Entry 8GA3 (electron microscopy, 3.10 A resolution); this record covers chains A and B.

Chain A (and B):
Molecule: H(+)/Cl(-) exchange transporter ClcA
Source organism: Escherichia coli
Notes: chain B of this document is another copy of the same molecule, construct and numbering; everything in this record applies to it too
Reference sequence: J7Q633 (J7Q633_ECOLX); numbering as in UniProt (aligned over 1-461)
Amino-acid sequence (461 residues; numbered 1 to 461; the number before each row is that of its first residue):
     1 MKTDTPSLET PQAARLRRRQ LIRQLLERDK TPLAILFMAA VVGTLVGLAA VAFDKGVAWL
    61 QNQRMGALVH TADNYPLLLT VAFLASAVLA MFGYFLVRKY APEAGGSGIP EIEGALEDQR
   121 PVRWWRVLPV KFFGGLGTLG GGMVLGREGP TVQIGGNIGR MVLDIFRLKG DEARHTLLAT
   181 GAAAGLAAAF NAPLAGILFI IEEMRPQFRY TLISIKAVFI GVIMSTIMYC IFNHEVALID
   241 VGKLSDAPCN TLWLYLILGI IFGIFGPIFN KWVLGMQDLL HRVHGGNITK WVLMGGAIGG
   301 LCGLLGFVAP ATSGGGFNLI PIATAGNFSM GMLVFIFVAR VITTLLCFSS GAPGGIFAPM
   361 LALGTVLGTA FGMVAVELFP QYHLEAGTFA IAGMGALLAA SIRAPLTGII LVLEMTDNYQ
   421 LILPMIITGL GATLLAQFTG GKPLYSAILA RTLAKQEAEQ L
Not modelled in the structure: 1-18
Differences from the reference sequence: engineered mutation Ala85 (Cys in J7Q633), Cys230 (Arg in J7Q633), Cys249 (Leu in J7Q633)
What the authors report for this chain:
  - conformationally variable residues (loop rearrangement): Ile201 to Ser214
  - mutagenesis - C85A/R230C/L249C, R230C/L249C: decreased catalytic activity
  - mutagenesis - Q24C, I201W: unchanged catalytic activity

How chain A and chain B interact:
Pairs across the interface (60; chain A residue first):
  Leu36(A) - Leu434(B)  hydrophobic
  Pro193(A) - Leu423(B)  hydrophobic
  Pro193(A) - Ile426(B)  hydrophobic
  Leu194(A) - Leu406(B)  hydrophobic
  Leu194(A) - Ile410(B)  hydrophobic
  Leu194(A) - Ile422(B)  hydrophobic
  Leu198(A) - Leu198(B)  hydrophobic
  Leu198(A) - Leu406(B)  hydrophobic
  Ile201(A) - Ile201(B)  hydrophobic
  Ile201(A) - Leu406(B)  hydrophobic
  Arg205(A) - Ile201(B)
  Arg205(A) - Tyr210(B)
  Tyr210(A) - Arg205(B)
  Leu212(A) - Gln437(B)
  Lys216(A) - Leu430(B)
  Lys216(A) - Thr433(B)
  Lys216(A) - Leu434(B)
  Lys216(A) - Gln437(B)  hydrogen bond
  Phe219(A) - Leu406(B)  hydrophobic
  Phe219(A) - Ile426(B)  hydrophobic
  Phe219(A) - Leu430(B)
  Ile220(A) - Leu430(B)  hydrophobic
  Ile223(A) - Ile426(B)  hydrophobic
  Ile223(A) - Ile427(B)  hydrophobic
  Ile223(A) - Leu430(B)  hydrophobic
  Thr226(A) - Leu423(B)
  Ile227(A) - Leu252(B)  hydrophobic
  Cys230(A) - Cys249(B)  disulfide
  Ile231(A) - Cys249(B)
  Cys249(A) - Cys230(B)  disulfide
  Leu252(A) - Ile227(B)  hydrophobic
  Arg403(A) - Leu212(B)
  Arg403(A) - Lys216(B)
  Leu406(A) - Leu194(B)  hydrophobic
  Leu406(A) - Ile197(B)  hydrophobic
  Leu406(A) - Ile201(B)  hydrophobic
  Leu406(A) - Phe219(B)  hydrophobic
  Ile410(A) - Leu194(B)  hydrophobic
  Glu414(A) - Ile422(B)
  Tyr419(A) - Tyr419(B)  hydrophobic
  Ile422(A) - Leu194(B)  hydrophobic
  Ile422(A) - Glu414(B)
  Ile422(A) - Tyr419(B)
  Leu423(A) - Thr226(B)
  Ile426(A) - Pro193(B)  hydrophobic
  Ile426(A) - Leu194(B)  hydrophobic
  Ile426(A) - Phe219(B)  hydrophobic
  Ile426(A) - Ile223(B)
  Ile427(A) - Ile223(B)  hydrophobic
  Ile427(A) - Ile227(B)  hydrophobic
  Leu430(A) - Lys216(B)
  Leu430(A) - Phe219(B)  hydrophobic
  Leu430(A) - Ile220(B)  hydrophobic
  Leu430(A) - Ile223(B)  hydrophobic
  Thr433(A) - Lys216(B)
  Leu434(A) - Leu36(B)  hydrophobic
  Gln437(A) - Ile213(B)
  Gln437(A) - Lys216(B)
  Phe438(A) - Leu25(B)  hydrophobic
  Phe438(A) - Arg28(B)
Other interface residues (no listed pair), chain A (38 interface residues in all): Leu25, Ile197, Glu202, Ile213, Pro405, Ile409
Other interface residues (no listed pair), chain B (37 interface residues in all): Ile22, Glu202, Pro405, Phe438
Inter-chain disulfides: Cys230(A)-Cys249(B), Cys249(A)-Cys230(B)

In short:
38 residues of chain A and 37 residues of chain B are in contact; the contacts include 2 disulfide bonds and 1
hydrogen bond. The hydrogen-bonded pair is Lys216(A)-Gln437(B). From the paper: C85A/R230C/L249C and
R230C/L249C of chain A reduce catalytic activity; conformational variability at Ile201(A); 4 substitutions
were tested in all.
Both chains are H(+)/Cl(-) exchange transporter ClcA (Escherichia coli). Entry 8GA3 (CLC-ec1 R230C/L249C/C85A
at pH 4.5 100mM Cl Turn) was determined by electron microscopy, deposited together with 8GA0, 8GA1, 8GA5 and
8GAH.
